Entry 1JWU (X-ray diffraction, 2.30 A resolution); this record covers chains B and C of the 4 polymer chains in the assembly.

== Chain B ==
Molecule: HLA class II histocompatibility antigen, DR-1 beta chain
Organism: Homo sapiens
Reference sequence: P04229 (2B11_HUMAN); residues 1-190 here correspond to UniProt positions 30-219 (UniProt number = residue number + 29)
Amino-acid sequence (190 residues; row label = number of the first residue in the row):
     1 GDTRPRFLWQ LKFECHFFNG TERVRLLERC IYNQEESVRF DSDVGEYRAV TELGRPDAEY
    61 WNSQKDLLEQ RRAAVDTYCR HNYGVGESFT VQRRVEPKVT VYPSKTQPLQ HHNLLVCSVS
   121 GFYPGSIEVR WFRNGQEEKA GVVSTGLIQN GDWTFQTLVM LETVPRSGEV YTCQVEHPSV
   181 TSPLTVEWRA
Unresolved in the structure: 108-110
Disulfide bonds: Cys-15/Cys-79, Cys-117/Cys-173

== Chain C ==
Molecule: HA peptide
Amino-acid sequence (13 residues; row label = number of the first residue in the row):
   306 PKYVKQNTLK LAT

== How chain B and chain C interact ==
Residue-residue contacts - 31 pairs, chain B then chain C:
  Trp-9(B) / Leu-316(C)  hydrophobic
  Leu-11(B) / Thr-313(C)
  Phe-13(B) / Gln-311(C)
  Phe-13(B) / Asn-312(C)
  Glu-28(B) / Leu-314(C)
  Tyr-47(B) / Leu-314(C)
  Pro-56(B) / Ala-317(C)
  Asp-57(B) / Leu-316(C)
  Asp-57(B) / Ala-317(C)  hydrogen bond (side chain-backbone)
  Tyr-60(B) / Ala-317(C)  hydrophobic
  Trp-61(B) / Leu-314(C)
  Trp-61(B) / Lys-315(C)  hydrogen bond (side chain-backbone)
  Trp-61(B) / Leu-316(C)  hydrophobic
  Leu-67(B) / Leu-314(C)  hydrophobic
  Gln-70(B) / Gln-311(C)  hydrogen bond
  Arg-71(B) / Gln-311(C)
  Arg-71(B) / Asn-312(C)  hydrogen bond (side chain-backbone)
  Arg-71(B) / Leu-314(C)
  Ala-74(B) / Gln-311(C)
  Tyr-78(B) / Val-309(C)
  Tyr-78(B) / Lys-310(C)
  Tyr-78(B) / Gln-311(C)
  His-81(B) / Lys-307(C)  hydrogen bond (side chain-backbone)
  His-81(B) / Val-309(C)
  Asn-82(B) / Tyr-308(C)
  Asn-82(B) / Val-309(C)  hydrogen bond (side chain-backbone)
  Val-85(B) / Pro-306(C)  hydrophobic
  Val-85(B) / Lys-307(C)
  Val-85(B) / Tyr-308(C)  hydrophobic
  Gly-86(B) / Tyr-308(C)
  Phe-89(B) / Tyr-308(C)

== Summary ==
19 residues of chain B and 12 residues of chain C are in contact; the contacts include 6 hydrogen bonds. Polar
contacts include Asp-57(B)/Ala-317(C), Trp-61(B)/Lys-315(C) and Gln-70(B)/Gln-311(C).
Chain B is HLA class II histocompatibility antigen, DR-1 beta chain (Homo sapiens) and chain C is HA peptide;
the structure, Crystal Structure of the Complex of the MHC Class II Molecule HLA-DR1 (HA peptide 306-318) with
..., was determined by X-ray diffraction together with 1JWM and 1JWS from the same study.
